PDB entry 7KEE | X-ray diffraction, 3.45 A resolution | chains B and C of the 13 polymer chains in the assembly

== Chain B ==
Name: DNA-directed RNA polymerase II subunit RPB2
Source organism: Saccharomyces cerevisiae (strain ATCC 204508 / S288c)
Notes: EC 2.7.7.6
UniProt: P08518 (RPB2_YEAST); residue numbers follow UniProt; this construct covers 1-1224
Chain sequence (1224 residues; each row starts with the number of its first residue):
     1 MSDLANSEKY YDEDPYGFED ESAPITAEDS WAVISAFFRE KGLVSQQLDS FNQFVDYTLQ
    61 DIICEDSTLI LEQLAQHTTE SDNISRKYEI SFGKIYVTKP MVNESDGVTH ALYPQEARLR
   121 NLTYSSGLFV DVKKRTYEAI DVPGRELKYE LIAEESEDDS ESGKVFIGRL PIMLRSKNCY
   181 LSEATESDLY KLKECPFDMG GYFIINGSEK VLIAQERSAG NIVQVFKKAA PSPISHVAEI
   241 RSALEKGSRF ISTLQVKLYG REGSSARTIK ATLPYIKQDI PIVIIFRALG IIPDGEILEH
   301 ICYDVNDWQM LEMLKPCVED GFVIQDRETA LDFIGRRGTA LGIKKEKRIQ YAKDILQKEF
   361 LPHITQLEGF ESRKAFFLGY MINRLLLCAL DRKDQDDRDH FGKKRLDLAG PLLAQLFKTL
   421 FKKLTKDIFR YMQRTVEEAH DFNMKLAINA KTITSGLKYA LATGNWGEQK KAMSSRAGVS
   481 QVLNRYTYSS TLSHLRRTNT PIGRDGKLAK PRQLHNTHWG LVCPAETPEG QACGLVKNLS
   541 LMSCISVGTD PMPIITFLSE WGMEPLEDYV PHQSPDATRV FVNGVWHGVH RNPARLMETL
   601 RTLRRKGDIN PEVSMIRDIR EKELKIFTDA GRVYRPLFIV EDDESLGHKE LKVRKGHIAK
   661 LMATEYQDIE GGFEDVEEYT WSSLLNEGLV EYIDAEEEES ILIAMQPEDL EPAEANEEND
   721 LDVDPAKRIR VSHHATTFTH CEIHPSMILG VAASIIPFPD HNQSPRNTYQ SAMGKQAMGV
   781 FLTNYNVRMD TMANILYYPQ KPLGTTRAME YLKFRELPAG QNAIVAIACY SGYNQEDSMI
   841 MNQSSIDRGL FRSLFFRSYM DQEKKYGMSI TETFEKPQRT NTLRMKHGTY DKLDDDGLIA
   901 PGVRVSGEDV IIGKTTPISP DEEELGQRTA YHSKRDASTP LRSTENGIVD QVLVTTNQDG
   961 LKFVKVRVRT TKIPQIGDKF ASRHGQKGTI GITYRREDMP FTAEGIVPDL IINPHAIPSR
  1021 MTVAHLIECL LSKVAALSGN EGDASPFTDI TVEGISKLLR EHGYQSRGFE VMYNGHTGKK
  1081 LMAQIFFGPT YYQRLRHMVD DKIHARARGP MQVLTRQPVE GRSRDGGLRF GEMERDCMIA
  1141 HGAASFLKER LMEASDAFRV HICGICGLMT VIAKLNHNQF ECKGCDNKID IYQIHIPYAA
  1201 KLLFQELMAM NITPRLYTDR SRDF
Unresolved in the structure: 1-19, 71-89, 135-163, 336-344, 438-445, 503-508, 669-677, 716-721, 920-932
Bound ions: Zn2+: Cys-1163, Cys-1182, Cys-1185
Ligand contacts: WCG ((1S)-1,4-anhydro-5-O-[(R)-hydroxy{[(S)-hydroxy(phosphonooxy)phosphoryl]oxy}phosphoryl]-1-(3-methoxynaphthalen-2-yl)-D-ribitol): Arg-766, Tyr-769, Asp-837, Ser-1019, Arg-1020
From the paper describing this entry:
  - binding site for WCG: Arg-766, Ser-1019, Arg-1020

== Chain C ==
Name: DNA-directed RNA polymerase II subunit RPB3
Source organism: Saccharomyces cerevisiae (strain ATCC 204508 / S288c)
UniProt: P16370 (RPB3_YEAST); numbering as in UniProt (aligned over 1-318)
Chain sequence (318 residues; numbered 1 to 318; the number before each row is that of its first residue):
     1 MSEEGPQVKI REASKDNVDF ILSNVDLAMA NSLRRVMIAE IPTLAIDSVE VETNTTVLAD
    61 EFIAHRLGLI PLQSMDIEQL EYSRDCFCED HCDKCSVVLT LQAFGESEST TNVYSKDLVI
   121 VSNLMGRNIG HPIIQDKEGN GVLICKLRKG QELKLTCVAK KGIAKEHAKW GPAAAIEFEY
   181 DPWNKLKHTD YWYEQDSAKE WPQSKNCEYE DPPNEGDPFD YKAQADTFYM NVESVGSIPV
   241 DQVVVRGIDT LQKKVASILL ALTQMDQDKV NFASGDNNTA SNMLGSNEDV MMTGAEQDPY
   301 SNASQMGNTG SGGYDNAW
Unresolved in the structure: 1-2, 269-318
Bound ions: Zn2+: Cys-86, Cys-88, Cys-92, Cys-95
Curated features (UniProtKB/Swiss-Prot):
  - binding site (Zn(2+)): Cys-86, Cys-88, Cys-92, Cys-95
  - modified residue: Ser-2 (N-acetylserine)
  - natural variant: Ala-30 (A30D: In mutant RPB3-1)
  - mutagenesis: Lys-9 (K9E: Transcript termination readthrough)

== How chain B and chain C interact ==
Residue-residue contacts (66):
  Asn-786(B) / Val-57(C)
  Tyr-797(B) / Phe-62(C)  hydrophobic
  Tyr-798(B) / Phe-62(C)
  Tyr-798(B) / Arg-66(C)  hydrogen bond
  Ser-844(B) / Ala-168(C)
  Asp-847(B) / His-65(C)  hydrogen bond (backbone-side chain)
  Asp-847(B) / His-167(C)  hydrogen bond (backbone-side chain)
  Arg-848(B) / His-65(C)  hydrogen bond (backbone-side chain)
  Arg-848(B) / Leu-69(C)
  Gly-849(B) / His-65(C)  hydrogen bond (backbone-side chain)
  Arg-852(B) / His-65(C)  hydrogen bond
  Ile-948(B) / Glu-61(C)
  Arg-969(B) / Ala-59(C)
  Arg-969(B) / Asp-60(C)
  Arg-969(B) / Glu-61(C)  salt bridge
  Thr-970(B) / Glu-61(C)
  Thr-971(B) / Glu-61(C)  hydrogen bond
  Arg-995(B) / Lys-165(C)
  Arg-996(B) / Arg-34(C)
  Arg-996(B) / Ala-173(C)
  Arg-996(B) / Ala-174(C)  hydrogen bond (side chain-backbone)
  Glu-997(B) / Arg-34(C)
  Glu-997(B) / Arg-35(C)  hydrogen bond (backbone-side chain)
  Glu-997(B) / Ala-39(C)
  Asp-998(B) / Arg-35(C)  salt bridge
  Met-999(B) / Arg-34(C)
  Phe-1001(B) / Arg-34(C)
  Phe-1001(B) / Phe-178(C)  hydrophobic
  Ala-1003(B) / Glu-177(C)
  Ala-1003(B) / Phe-178(C)  hydrogen bond (backbone-backbone)
  Gly-1005(B) / Ile-176(C)
  Arg-1060(B) / Lys-199(C)
  Arg-1060(B) / Glu-200(C)
  Gln-1065(B) / Glu-200(C)
  Gln-1065(B) / Trp-201(C)
  Arg-1067(B) / Glu-194(C)  salt bridge
  Phe-1069(B) / Trp-192(C)  hydrophobic
  Phe-1069(B) / Trp-201(C)  hydrophobic
  Val-1071(B) / Trp-201(C)  hydrophobic
  Tyr-1073(B) / Phe-178(C)
  Tyr-1073(B) / Glu-179(C)
  Tyr-1073(B) / Tyr-180(C)  hydrophobic
  Gly-1075(B) / Asn-31(C)
  Gly-1075(B) / Arg-34(C)  hydrogen bond (backbone-side chain)
  Gly-1075(B) / Arg-35(C)  hydrogen bond (backbone-side chain)
  His-1076(B) / Asn-31(C)  hydrogen bond (backbone-side chain)
  Thr-1077(B) / Leu-27(C)
  Thr-1077(B) / Asn-31(C)  hydrogen bond (backbone-side chain)
  Gly-1078(B) / Leu-27(C)
  Gly-1078(B) / Asn-31(C)
  Gly-1078(B) / Tyr-180(C)
  Lys-1079(B) / Tyr-180(C)
  Lys-1079(B) / His-188(C)
  Lys-1080(B) / Tyr-180(C)  hydrogen bond (backbone-side chain)
  Lys-1080(B) / Asp-181(C)  hydrogen bond (side chain-backbone)
  Lys-1080(B) / His-188(C)
  Leu-1081(B) / Thr-189(C)  hydrogen bond (backbone-side chain)
  Met-1082(B) / His-188(C)
  Met-1082(B) / Thr-189(C)  hydrogen bond (backbone-side chain)
  Met-1082(B) / Asp-190(C)  hydrogen bond (backbone-backbone)
  Ala-1083(B) / Thr-189(C)
  Gln-1084(B) / Thr-189(C)  hydrogen bond
  Gln-1084(B) / Asp-190(C)  hydrogen bond (side chain-backbone)
  Gln-1084(B) / Tyr-191(C)
  Gln-1084(B) / Trp-192(C)  hydrogen bond (side chain-backbone)
  Gln-1084(B) / Trp-201(C)
Interface residues without a listed pair, chain B (39 interface residues in all): Leu-854, Glu-1004, Gly-1063
Interface residues without a listed pair, chain C (38 interface residues in all): Ile-38, Ala-175, Asn-184, Lys-187, Pro-202

== Overview ==
The interface between chain B and chain C involves 39 residues on one side and 38 on the other, with 22
hydrogen bonds and 3 salt bridges. Polar contacts include Arg-969(B)/Glu-61(C), Asp-998(B)/Arg-35(C) and
Arg-1067(B)/Glu-194(C). Bound to chain B: compound WCG. The paper reports a binding site for WCG at
Arg-766(B), Ser-1019(B) and Arg-1020(B).
Here chain B is DNA-directed RNA polymerase II subunit RPB2 and chain C is DNA-directed RNA polymerase II
subunit RPB3, both from Saccharomyces cerevisiae (strain ATCC 204508 / S288c). Entry 7KEE (RNA polymerase II
elongation complex with unnatural base dTPT3, rNaMTP bound to E-site) was determined by X-ray diffraction
together with 7KED and 7KEF from the same study.
